Entry 2V1S (X-ray diffraction, 2.05 A resolution); this record covers chains A and H.

== Chain A ==
Name: Mitochondrial import receptor subunit TOM20 homolog
Organism: Rattus norvegicus
Notes: fragment: cytosolic domain, residues 59-126
Reference sequence: Q62760 (TOM20_RAT); residues 59-126 here = UniProt positions 59-126
Sequence (73 residues; numbered 54 to 126; the number before each row is that of its first residue):
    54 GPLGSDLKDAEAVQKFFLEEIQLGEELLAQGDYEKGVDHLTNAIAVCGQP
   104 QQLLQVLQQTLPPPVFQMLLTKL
Not modelled in the structure: 54-60
UniProt features mapped onto this chain:
  - cross-link (Glycyl lysine isopeptide (Lys-Gly)): K61 (interchain with G-Cter in ubiquitin), K68 (interchain with G-Cter in ubiquitin)
What the authors report for this chain:
  - conformationally variable residues (domain motion): C100
  - mutagenesis - I74A, V109A, T113S: unchanged binding to Aldehyde dehydrogenase (chain H)

== Chain H ==
Name: Aldehyde dehydrogenase
Notes: EC 1.2.1.3; fragment: c-terminal half of the presequence, residues 12-24
Reference sequence: P11884 (ALDH2_RAT); numbering as in UniProt (aligned over 12-24)
Sequence (13 residues; row label = number of the first residue in the row):
    12 GPRLSRLLSYAGC
Not modelled in the structure: 12
Modified / non-standard residues: C24 (2-amino-3-mercapto-propionamide; CY3)
Differences from the reference sequence: engineered mutation Y21 (Ala in P11884), G23 (Ala in P11884), C24 (Thr in P11884)
UniProt features mapped onto this chain:
  - motif: G12 to S20, A22 (SIFI-degron)

== Interface between chain A and chain H ==
Disulfides between the chains: C100(A)-C24(H)
Residue-residue contacts (18):
  E64(A) with P13(H); L18(H)
  V66(A) with Y21(H)
  Q67(A) with R17(H); L18(H); Y21(H)
  K68(A) with R17(H)
  F70(A) with S20(H); Y21(H), hydrophobic; C24(H)
  L71(A) with R17(H); S20(H)
  E72(A) with R17(H), salt bridge
  V99(A) with Y21(H), hydrogen bond (backbone-side chain)
  C100(A) with C24(H), disulfide
  Q102(A) with G23(H); C24(H)
  Q105(A) with G23(H)
Also at the interface, not in a pair above, chain A (12 interface residues in all): G101
Also at the interface, not in a pair above, chain H (8 interface residues in all): S16
Interface features reported in the paper:
  - hot spots on chain A (mutagenesis) - I74S, V109S: decreased binding to another copy of this molecule

== Overview ==
The interface between chain A and chain H involves 12 residues on one side and 8 on the other; the contacts
include 1 disulfide bond, 1 hydrogen bond and 1 salt bridge. Among the polar pairs are E72(A)-R17(H) and
V99(A)-Y21(H). The paper reports that I74S and V109S of chain A reduce binding to another copy of this
molecule; conformational variability at C100(A); 5 substitutions were tested in all.
Chain A is Mitochondrial import receptor subunit TOM20 homolog (Rattus norvegicus) and chain H is Aldehyde
dehydrogenase; the structure, Crystal structure of rat TOM20-aldh presequence complex, was determined by X-ray
diffraction, deposited together with 2V1T.
